1F5T - chains F and C of the 6 polymer chains in the assembly; structure by X-ray diffraction, 3.00 A resolution.

== Chain F ==
Molecule: 43mer DNA containing dxtr consensus binding sequence
Sequence (43 nucleotides; numbered 396 to 438; the number before each row is that of its first residue):
   396 TTAACATGCA AGGCTAAGGT TAGGCTAACC TTAGCCTTGC ATG

== Chain C ==
Molecule: Diphtheria toxin repressor
Organism: Corynebacterium diphtheriae
UniProt: P33120 (DTXR_CORDI); residues 3001-3121 here correspond to UniProt positions 1-121 (UniProt number = residue number - 3000)
Sequence (121 residues; row label = number of the first residue in the row):
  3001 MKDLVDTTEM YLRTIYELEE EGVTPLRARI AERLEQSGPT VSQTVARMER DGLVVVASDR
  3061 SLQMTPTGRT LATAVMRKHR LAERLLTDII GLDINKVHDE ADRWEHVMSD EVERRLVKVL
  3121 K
Disordered / not traced: 3001
Sequence notes: engineered mutation Asp3102 (Cys102 in P33120)
Metal / ion sites: Ni2+ site 1: Met3010, Asp3102, Glu3105, His3106; Ni2+ site 2: His3079, Glu3083, His3098

== How chain F and chain C interact ==
Contacting residue pairs (13):
  DG413(F) - Leu3026(C)  phosphate contact
  DG413(F) - Ala3028(C)  sugar contact
  DG413(F) - Arg3029(C)  salt bridge to the phosphate
  DG413(F) - Arg3060(C)  phosphate contact
  DG414(F) - Leu3026(C)  phosphate contact
  DG414(F) - Arg3027(C)  salt bridge to the phosphate
  DG414(F) - Ala3028(C)  hydrogen bond to the phosphate
  DG414(F) - Arg3060(C)  phosphate contact
  DT415(F) - Arg3027(C)  salt bridge to the phosphate
  DT415(F) - Pro3039(C)  base contact
  DT415(F) - Ser3042(C)  hydrogen bond to the phosphate
  DT416(F) - Pro3039(C)  base contact
  DA423(F) - Lys3002(C)  salt bridge to the phosphate
Other interface residues (no listed pair), chain F (7 interface residues in all): DA412, DA417
Other interface residues (no listed pair), chain C (10 interface residues in all): Glu3032, Gly3038

== Overview ==
Chain F and chain C form an interface of 7 and 10 residues respectively; the contacts include 2 hydrogen bonds
and 4 salt bridges. Polar contacts include DG414(F)-Ala3028(C), DT415(F)-Ser3042(C) and DG413(F)-Arg3029(C).
Met3010(C), Asp3102(C), Glu3105(C) and His3106(C) coordinate Ni2+ site 1.
Chain F is 43mer DNA containing dxtr consensus binding sequence and chain C is Diphtheria toxin repressor
(Corynebacterium diphtheriae); the structure, Diphtheria tox repressor (C102D mutant) complexed with nickel
and dtxr consensus binding sequence, was determined by X-ray diffraction.
